5MBM - chains A and C; structure by X-ray diffraction, 2.76 A resolution.

Chain A:
Protein: Cathepsin B
Source organism: Homo sapiens
Notes: EC 3.4.22.1
Reference sequence: P07858 (CATB_HUMAN); residues -1 to 254 here correspond to UniProt positions 78-333 (UniProt number = residue number + 79)
Sequence (256 residues; each row starts with the number of its first residue; numbers below 1 keep their minus sign (Leu-1 is residue -1)):
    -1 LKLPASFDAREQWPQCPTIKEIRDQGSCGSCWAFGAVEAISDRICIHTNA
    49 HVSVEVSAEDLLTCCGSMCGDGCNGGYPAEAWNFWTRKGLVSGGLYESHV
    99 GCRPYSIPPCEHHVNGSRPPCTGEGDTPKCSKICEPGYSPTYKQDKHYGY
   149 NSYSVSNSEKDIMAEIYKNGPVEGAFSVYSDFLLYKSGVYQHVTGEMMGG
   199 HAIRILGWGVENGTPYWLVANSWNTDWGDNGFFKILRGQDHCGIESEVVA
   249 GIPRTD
Disulfide bonds: Cys14-Cys43, Cys26-Cys71, Cys62-Cys128, Cys63-Cys67, Cys100-Cys132, Cys108-Cys119
Modified / non-standard residues: Cys29 (S-methyl-thio-cysteine; SCH)
Curated features (UniProtKB/Swiss-Prot):
  - active site: Cys29, His199, Asn219
  - modified residue: Lys141 (N6-acetyllysine)
  - glycosylation: Asn113 (N-linked (GlcNAc...) asparagine)

Chain C:
Protein: DARPin 8h6
Source organism: synthetic construct
Notes: antibody fragment or engineered binder
Sequence (171 residues; numbered 1 to 171; the number before each row is that of its first residue):
     1 MRGSHHHHHHGSDLGKKLLDAASAGQDDEVRILIANGADVNASDTYGRTP
    51 LHAAAWGHLEIVDVLLAYGADVNASDKWGYTPLHLAANEGHLEIVEVLLA
   101 NGADVNASSQRGQTPLHVAATWGHLEIVDVLLANGADVNANDRQGKTPFD
   151 LAIDNGNEDIAEVLQKAAKLN
Not modelled in the structure: 1-8

Interface between chain A and chain C:
Residue-residue contacts (40; chain A residue first):
  Thr61(A) with Trp122(C)
  Cys62(A) with Trp122(C)
  Cys63(A) with Trp122(C)
  Gly64(A) with Asn88(C); Trp122(C)
  Ser65(A) with Arg48(C), hydrogen bond (backbone-side chain); Tyr80(C); Leu85(C); Asn88(C), hydrogen bond
  Met66(A) with Arg48(C); Ala53(C); Trp56(C), hydrophobic; Leu85(C); Glu89(C)
  Gly68(A) with Arg48(C); Trp78(C); Tyr80(C)
  Asp69(A) with Trp78(C); Tyr80(C), hydrogen bond; Arg111(C), salt bridge
  Asn72(A) with Trp78(C); Arg111(C), hydrogen bond
  Gly73(A) with Trp78(C), hydrogen bond (backbone-side chain)
  Gly74(A) with Tyr46(C); Trp78(C)
  Tyr75(A) with Tyr46(C), hydrophobic; Arg48(C), hydrogen bond; Trp78(C)
  Pro76(A) with Tyr46(C)
  Glu78(A) with Arg48(C)
  Arg85(A) with Ser23(C), hydrogen bond (side chain-backbone); Ala24(C); Trp56(C); His58(C)
  Lys86(A) with Glu89(C), salt bridge
  Thr125(A) with Arg111(C), hydrogen bond
  Ser152(A) with Asp20(C)
  Gly198(A) with Lys77(C)
  Glu245(A) with Thr45(C); Tyr46(C), hydrogen bond
Also at the interface, not in a pair above, chain A (26 interface residues in all): Cys29, Cys67, Asn81, Gly123, Asp124, Ala173
Also at the interface, not in a pair above, chain C (23 interface residues in all): Gly25, Asp44, His52, Ala55, His84, Gln144

Overview:
26 residues of chain A face 23 of chain C across their interface; the contacts include 9 hydrogen bonds and 2
salt bridges. Polar pairs include Asp69(A)-Arg111(C), Lys86(A)-Glu89(C) and Ser65(A)-Arg48(C). Curated
annotation (UniProt) lists 3 active-site residues on chain A.
Chain A is Cathepsin B (Homo sapiens) and chain C is DARPin 8h6 (synthetic construct); the structure,
Cathepsin B in complex with DARPin 8h6, was determined by X-ray diffraction.
